3Q0C - chains X and B of the 4 polymer chains in the assembly; structure by X-ray diffraction, 2.66 A resolution.

[Chain X]
Molecule: Histone-lysine N-methyltransferase, H3 lysine-9 specific SUVH5
From: Arabidopsis thaliana
Notes: EC 2.1.1.43; fragment: SUVH5 SRA Domain
UniProtKB: O82175 (SUVH5_ARATH); numbering as in UniProt (aligned over 362-528)
Chain sequence (167 residues; numbered 362 to 528; the number before each row is that of its first residue):
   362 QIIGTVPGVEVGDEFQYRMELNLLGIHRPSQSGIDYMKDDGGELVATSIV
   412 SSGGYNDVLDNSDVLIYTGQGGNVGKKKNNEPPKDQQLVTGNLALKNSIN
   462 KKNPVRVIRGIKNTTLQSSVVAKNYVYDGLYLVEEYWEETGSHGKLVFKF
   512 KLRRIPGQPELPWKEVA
Not modelled in the structure: 437-441, 473-483, 525-528

[Chain B]
Molecule: 11-nt DNA strand
Sequence (11 nucleotides; row label = number of the first residue in the row):
     1 ACTACGTAGTT
Modified / non-standard residues: 5CM (5-methyl-2'-deoxy-cytidine-5'-monophosphate) at position 5
Metal / ion sites: Mg2+ near DT11 (its only coordinating residue here)

[Interface between chain X and chain B]
Contacting residue pairs (14; chain X residue first):
  Met380(X) - DA8(B)  sugar contact
  Asn383(X) - DA8(B)  hydrogen bond to the phosphate
  Asn383(X) - DG9(B)  hydrogen bond to the phosphate
  Arg389(X) - DA8(B)  phosphate contact
  Arg389(X) - DG9(B)  phosphate contact
  Arg389(X) - DT10(B)  salt bridge to the phosphate
  Arg389(X) - DT11(B)  base contact
  Ser391(X) - DT7(B)  hydrogen bond to the base
  Ser391(X) - DA8(B)  sugar contact
  Gln392(X) - DG6(B)  hydrogen bond to the base
  Asp396(X) - DT11(B)  base contact
  Tyr397(X) - DT11(B)  stacking on the base
  Met398(X) - DT11(B)  base contact
  Leu405(X) - DT11(B)  sugar contact
Also at the interface, not in a pair above, chain X (10 interface residues in all): Lys399

[Overview]
10 residues of chain X and 6 residues of chain B are in contact; the contacts include 4 hydrogen bonds, 1 salt
bridge and 1 aromatic stacking contact. Polar contacts include Ser391(X)-DT7(B), Gln392(X)-DG6(B) and
Asn383(X)-DA8(B).
Chain X is Histone-lysine N-methyltransferase, H3 lysine-9 specific SUVH5 (Arabidopsis thaliana) and chain B
is an 11-nt DNA strand; the structure, Crystal structure of SUVH5 SRA-fully methylated CG DNA complex in space
group P6122, was determined by X-ray diffraction together with 3Q0D, 3Q0B and 3Q0F from the same study.
